7U0Y - chains H and L of the 3 polymer chains in the assembly; structure by X-ray diffraction, 2.66 A resolution.

[Chain H]
Name: Fab BL3-6 heavy chain
Source organism: Mus musculus
Notes: antibody fragment or engineered binder
Amino-acid sequence (223 residues; row label = number of the first residue in the row):
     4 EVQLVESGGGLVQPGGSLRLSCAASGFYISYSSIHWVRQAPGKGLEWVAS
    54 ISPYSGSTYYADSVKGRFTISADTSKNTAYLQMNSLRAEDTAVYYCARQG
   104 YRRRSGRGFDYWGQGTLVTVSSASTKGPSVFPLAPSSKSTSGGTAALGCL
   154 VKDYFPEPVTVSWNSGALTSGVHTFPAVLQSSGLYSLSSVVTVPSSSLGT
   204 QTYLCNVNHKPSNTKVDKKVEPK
Disulfides: Cys25-Cys99, Cys152-Cys208

[Chain L]
Name: Fab BL3-6 light chain
Source organism: Mus musculus
Notes: antibody fragment or engineered binder
Amino-acid sequence (212 residues; numbered 1 to 212; the number before each row is that of its first residue):
     1 SDIQMTQSPSSLSASVGDRVTITCRASQSVSSAVAWYQQKPGKAPKLLIY
    51 SASSLYSGVPSRFSGSRSGTDFTLTISSLQPEDFATYYCQQSYSFPSTFG
   101 QGTKVEIKRTVAAPSVFIFPPSDEQLKSGTASVVCLLNNFYPREAKVQWK
   151 VDNALQSGNSQESVTEQDSKDSTYSLSSTLTLSKADYEKHKVYACEVTHQ
   201 GLSSPVTKSFNR
Disulfides: Cys24-Cys89, Cys135-Cys195

[Chain H / chain L interface]
Pairs across the interface - 75 pairs, chain H then chain L:
  Val40(H) - Phe99(L)  hydrophobic
  Gln42(H) - Gln39(L)  hydrogen bond
  Gln42(H) - Tyr88(L)  hydrogen bond
  Lys46(H) - Tyr88(L)
  Gly47(H) - Tyr88(L)
  Leu48(H) - Pro45(L)  hydrophobic
  Leu48(H) - Tyr88(L)
  Leu48(H) - Phe99(L)
  Trp50(H) - Phe95(L)  hydrophobic
  Trp50(H) - Pro96(L)  hydrophobic
  Trp50(H) - Ser97(L)
  Trp50(H) - Phe99(L)
  Ser53(H) - Phe95(L)
  Tyr62(H) - Phe95(L)  hydrophobic
  Asp65(H) - Ser1(L)  hydrogen bond (side chain-backbone)
  Tyr98(H) - Gln39(L)
  Tyr98(H) - Lys43(L)  hydrogen bond (side chain-backbone)
  Tyr98(H) - Ala44(L)  hydrophobic
  Ser108(H) - Leu47(L)
  Ser108(H) - Tyr50(L)
  Gly109(H) - Tyr50(L)
  Gly109(H) - Ser51(L)
  Arg110(H) - Ser92(L)  hydrogen bond (side chain-backbone)
  Arg110(H) - Tyr93(L)
  Gly111(H) - Tyr37(L)
  Gly111(H) - Leu47(L)
  Phe112(H) - Tyr37(L)  hydrogen bond (backbone-side chain)
  Phe112(H) - Leu47(L)
  Phe112(H) - Gln90(L)
  Asp113(H) - Leu47(L)
  Asp113(H) - Tyr56(L)
  Trp115(H) - Tyr37(L)  hydrophobic
  Trp115(H) - Ala44(L)  hydrophobic
  Trp115(H) - Pro45(L)
  Trp115(H) - Phe99(L)  hydrophobic
  Gln117(H) - Ala44(L)
  Phe134(H) - Ser122(L)
  Phe134(H) - Glu124(L)
  Phe134(H) - Gln125(L)
  Pro135(H) - Ser122(L)
  Pro135(H) - Glu124(L)
  Leu136(H) - Phe119(L)
  Leu136(H) - Val134(L)  hydrophobic
  Ala137(H) - Phe119(L)
  Ser139(H) - Ile118(L)  hydrogen bond (side chain-backbone)
  Lys141(H) - Ser209(L)
  Ser144(H) - Phe117(L)
  Thr147(H) - Phe117(L)
  Ala149(H) - Phe117(L)  hydrophobic
  Ala149(H) - Phe119(L)
  Leu150(H) - Phe119(L)  hydrophobic
  Leu153(H) - Gln125(L)
  Leu153(H) - Ser132(L)
  Lys155(H) - Ser132(L)
  His176(H) - Asn138(L)
  His176(H) - Asn139(L)  hydrogen bond
  His176(H) - Asp168(L)
  His176(H) - Ser175(L)  hydrogen bond
  Phe178(H) - Leu136(L)  hydrophobic
  Phe178(H) - Ser163(L)
  Phe178(H) - Thr165(L)
  Phe178(H) - Ser175(L)
  Phe178(H) - Leu176(L)
  Phe178(H) - Ser177(L)
  Pro179(H) - Ser163(L)  hydrogen bond (backbone-side chain)
  Pro179(H) - Val164(L)
  Val181(H) - Gln161(L)
  Val181(H) - Glu162(L)
  Val181(H) - Ser163(L)
  Leu182(H) - Gln161(L)
  Gln183(H) - Gln161(L)
  Ser184(H) - Gln161(L)
  Val193(H) - Leu136(L)  hydrophobic
  Thr195(H) - Asn138(L)
  Lys221(H) - Glu124(L)  salt bridge
Also at the interface, not in a pair above, chain H (48 interface residues in all): His38, Glu49, Tyr63, Ala64, Tyr114, Val133, Pro138, Ser191
Also at the interface, not in a pair above, chain L (41 interface residues in all): Ala33, Gln101

[In short]
The interface between chain H and chain L involves 48 residues on one side and 41 on the other, with 10
hydrogen bonds and 1 salt bridge. Polar pairs include Lys221(H)-Glu124(L), Gln42(H)-Gln39(L) and
Gln42(H)-Tyr88(L).
Here chain H is Fab BL3-6 heavy chain and chain L is Fab BL3-6 light chain, both from Mus musculus. Entry 7U0Y
(Crystal structure of Pepper RNA aptamer in complex with HBC599 ligand and Fab BL3-6) was determined by X-ray
diffraction, deposited together with 7SZU.
